PDB entry 6SPO | X-ray diffraction, 1.20 A resolution | chain A

[Chain A]
Protein: Methionine--tRNA ligase
Source organism: Escherichia coli
Notes: EC 6.1.1.10; engineered mutation(s): Truncated after residue 547; His-tagged
UniProt: A0A0F3U9S7 (A0A0F3U9S7_ECOLX); residues 1-547 here correspond to UniProt positions 2-548 (UniProt number = residue number + 1)
Chain sequence (568 residues; numbered -20 to 547; the number before each row is that of its first residue; numbers below 1 keep their minus sign (Met-20 is residue -20)):
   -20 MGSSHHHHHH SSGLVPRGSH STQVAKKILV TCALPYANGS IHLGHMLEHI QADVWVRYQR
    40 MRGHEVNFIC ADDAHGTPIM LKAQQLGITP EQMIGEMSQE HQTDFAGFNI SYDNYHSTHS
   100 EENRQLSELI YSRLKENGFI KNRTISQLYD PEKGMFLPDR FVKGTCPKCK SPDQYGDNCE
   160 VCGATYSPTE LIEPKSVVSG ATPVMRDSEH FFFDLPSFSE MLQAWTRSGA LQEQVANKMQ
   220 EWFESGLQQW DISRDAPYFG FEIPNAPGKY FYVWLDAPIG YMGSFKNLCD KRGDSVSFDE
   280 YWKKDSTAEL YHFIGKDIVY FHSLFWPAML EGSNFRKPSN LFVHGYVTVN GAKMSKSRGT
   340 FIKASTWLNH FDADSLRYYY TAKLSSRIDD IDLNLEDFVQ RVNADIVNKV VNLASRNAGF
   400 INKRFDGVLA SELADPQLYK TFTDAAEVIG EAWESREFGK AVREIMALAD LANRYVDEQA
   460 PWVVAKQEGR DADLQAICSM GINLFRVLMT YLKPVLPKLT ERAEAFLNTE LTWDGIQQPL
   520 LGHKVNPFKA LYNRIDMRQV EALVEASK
Not modelled in the structure: -20 to 3
Sequence notes: initiating methionine (-20); expression tag (-19 to 0)
Metal / ion sites: Zn2+: Cys145, Cys148, Cys158, Cys161
Ligand contacts: methionine (MET): Ala12, Leu13, Pro14, Tyr15, Asp52, Trp253, Ala256, Pro257, Tyr260, Ile297, His301

[In short]
Ligands of chain A: methionine. Cys145, Cys148, Cys158 and Cys161 coordinate Zn2+.
Chain A is Methionine--tRNA ligase (Escherichia coli); the structure, Structure of the Escherichia coli
methionyl-tRNA synthetase complexed with methionine, was determined by X-ray diffraction (same publication as
6SPN, 6SPP, 6SPQ and 6SPR).
